4DV2 - chains A and Q of the 21 polymer chains in the assembly; structure by X-ray diffraction, 3.65 A resolution.

# Chain A
Molecule: 16S rRNA
Organism: Thermus thermophilus
Sequence (1522 nucleotides; each row starts with the number of its first residue; note: 42 numbers in that range are skipped by the numbering (no residue carries them; nothing is unmodelled there); a row labelled like 190A-190L holds insertion residues (190A, then the next letters in order); numbering starts at 0):
     0 UUUGUUGGAG AGUUUGAUCC UGGCUCAGGG UGAACGCUGG CGGCGUGCCU AAGACAUGCA
    60 AGUCGUGCGG G
    73 CCGCGGGGUU UU
    88 ACUCCG
    95 UGGUC
   101 AGCGGCGGAC GGGUGAGUAA CGCGUGGGU
  129A G
   130 ACCUACCCGG AAGAGGGGGA CAACCCGGGG AAACUCGGGC UAAUCCCCCA UGUGGACCCG
   190 C
190A-190L CCCUUGGGGUGU
   191 GUCCAAAGGG CUUU
   216 GCCCGCUUCC GGAUGGGCCC GCGUCCCAUC AGCUAGUUGG UGGGGUAAUG GCCCACCAAG
   276 GCGACGACGG GUAGCCGGUC UGAGAGGAUG GCCGGCCACA GGGGCACUGA GACACGGGCC
   336 CCACUCCUAC GGGAGGCAGC AGUUAGGAAU CUUCCGCAAU GGGCGCAAGC CUGACGGAGC
   396 GACGCCGCUU GGAGGAAGAA GCCCUUCGGG GUGUAAACUC CUGAA
   442 CCCGGGACGA AACCCCCGAC GA
   474 GGGGACUGAC GGUACCGGG
   494 GUAAUAGCGC CGGCCAACUC CGUGCCAGCA GCCGCGGUAA UACGGAGGGC GCGAGCGUUA
   554 CCCGGAUUCA CUGGGCGUAA AGGGCGUGUA GGCGGCCUGG GGCGUCCCAU GUGAAAGACC
   614 ACGGCUCAAC CGUGGGGGAG CGUGGGAUAC GCUCAGGCUA GACGGUGGGA GAGGGUGGUG
   674 GAAUUCCCGG AGUAGCGGUG AAAUGCGCAG AUACCGGGAG GAACGCCGAU GGCGAAGGCA
   734 GCCACCUGGU CCACCCGUGA CGCUGAGGCG CGAAAGCGUG GGGAGCAAAC CGGAUUAGAU
   794 ACCCGGGUAG UCCACGCCCU AAACGAUGCG CGCUAGGUCU CUGGGUCU
   848 CCUGGGGGCC GAAGCUAACG CGUUAAGCGC GCCGCCUGGG GAGUACGGCC GCAAGGCUGA
   908 AACUAAAAGG AAUUGACGGG GGCCCGCACA AGCGGUGGAG CAUGUGGUUU AAUUCGAAGX
   968 AACGCGAAGA ACCUUACCAG GCCUUGACAU GCUAGG
 1003A G
  1004 AACCCGGGUG AAAGCCUGGG GUGCCCC
1030A-1030D GCGA
  1031 GGGGAGCCCU AGCACAGGUG CUGCAUGGCC GUCGUCAGCU CGUGCCGUGA GGUGUUGGGU
  1091 UAAGUCCCGC AACGAGCGCA ACCCCCGCCG UUAGUUGCCA GCGGUUCGGC CGGGCACUCU
  1151 AACGGGACUG CCCGCGAAA
  1171 GCGGGAGGAA GGAGGGGACG ACGUCUGGUC AGCAUGGCCC UUACGGCCUG GGCGACACAC
  1231 GUGCUACAAU GCCCACUACA AAGCGAUGCC ACCCGGCAAC GGGGAGCUAA UCGCAAAAAG
  1291 GUGGGCCCAG UUCGGAUUGG GGUCUGCAAC CCGACCCCAU GAAGCCGGAA UCGCUAGUAA
  1351 UCGCGGAUCA G
 1361A C
  1362 CAUGCCGCGG UGAAUACGUU CCCGGGCCUU GUACACACXG CCXGUXACGC CAUGGGAGCG
  1422 GGCUCUACCC GAAGUCGCCG GG
  1446 AGCCUACGGG
  1459 CAGGCGCCGA GGGUAGGGCC CGUGACUGGG GCGAAGUCGU AACAAGGUAG CUGUACCGGA
  1519 AGGUGCGGCU GGAUCCACUC CUUUCU
Unresolved in the structure: 0-4, 1534-1538
Differences from the reference sequence: engineered mutation A912 (C1535 in M26923.1); conflict C1534 (A2157 in M26923.1), A1535 (C2158 in M26923.1)
Modified / non-standard residues: PSU (pseudouridine-5'-monophosphate) at position 516, 7MG (7N-methyl-8-hydroguanosine-5'-monophosphate) at position 527, M2G (N2-dimethylguanosine-5'-monophosphate) at position 966, 5MC (5-methylcytidine-5'-monophosphate) at position 967, 2MG (2N-methylguanosine-5'-monophosphate) at position 1207, 5MC (5-methylcytidine-5'-monophosphate) at position 1400, 4OC (4n,o2'-methylcytidine-5'-monophosphate) at position 1402, 5MC (5-methylcytidine-5'-monophosphate) at position 1404, 5MC (5-methylcytidine-5'-monophosphate) at position 1407, UR3 (3-methyluridine-5'-monophoshate) at position 1498, MA6 (6N-dimethyladenosine-5'-monophoshate) at position 1518, MA6 (6N-dimethyladenosine-5'-monophoshate) at position 1519, PSU (pseudouridine-5'-monophosphate) at position 1540, PSU (pseudouridine-5'-monophosphate) at position 1541
Metal / ion sites: Mg2+ site 1 near U5 (its only coordinating residue here); Mg2+ site 2: U12, G22; Mg2+ site 3: U12, G21; Mg2+ site 4 near G21 (its only coordinating residue here); Mg2+ site 5: A59, C386, U387; Mg2+ site 6 near G61 (its only coordinating residue here); Mg2+ site 7 near G69 (its only coordinating residue here); Mg2+ site 8 near C89 (its only coordinating residue here); Mg2+ site 9 near U90 (its only coordinating residue here); Mg2+ site 10: G96, U98; Mg2+ site 11 near G107 (its only coordinating residue here); Mg2+ site 12: A109, G331; 97 more Mg2+ sites not listed

# Chain Q
Protein: ribosomal protein S17
Organism: Thermus thermophilus
Reference sequence: Q5SHP7 (RS17_THET8); residue numbers follow UniProt; this construct covers 1-105
Chain sequence (105 residues; row label = number of the first residue in the row):
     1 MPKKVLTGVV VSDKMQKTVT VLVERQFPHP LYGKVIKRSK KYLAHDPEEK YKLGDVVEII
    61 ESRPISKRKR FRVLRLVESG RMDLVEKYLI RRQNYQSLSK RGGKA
Unresolved in the structure: 1, 101-105
Differences from the reference sequence: conflict Gln96 (Glu in Q5SHP7)
Metal / ion sites: Mg2+: Met15, Glu49

# How chain A and chain Q interact
Pairs across the interface (90):
  G127(A) - Pro2(Q)  hydrogen bond to the sugar
  G127(A) - Glu61(Q)  hydrogen bond to the base
  G128(A) - Pro2(Q)  sugar contact
  G128(A) - Lys3(Q)  sugar contact
  G128(A) - Glu61(Q)  sugar contact
  U129(A) - Lys3(Q)  sugar contact
  A130(A) - Arg63(Q)  salt bridge to the phosphate
  A130(A) - Pro64(Q)  base contact
  U190E(A) - Ser62(Q)  base contact
  U190E(A) - Arg63(Q)  hydrogen bond to the base
  U190E(A) - Arg72(Q)  base contact
  G190F(A) - Arg63(Q)  hydrogen bond to the base
  C234(A) - Pro64(Q)  sugar contact
  C234(A) - Arg70(Q)  hydrogen bond to the phosphate
  C235(A) - Glu61(Q)  base contact
  C235(A) - Arg70(Q)  salt bridge to the phosphate
  C235(A) - Phe71(Q)  sugar contact
  G236(A) - Lys4(Q)  sugar contact
  G236(A) - Lys40(Q)  salt bridge to the phosphate
  G236(A) - Tyr42(Q)  hydrogen bond to the phosphate
  C237(A) - Arg25(Q)  salt bridge to the phosphate
  C237(A) - Lys40(Q)  salt bridge to the phosphate
  C237(A) - Tyr42(Q)  phosphate contact
  G238(A) - Arg25(Q)  salt bridge to the phosphate
  A246(A) - Leu98(Q)  sugar contact
  A246(A) - Ser99(Q)  sugar contact
  G247(A) - Ser99(Q)  phosphate contact
  G247(A) - Lys100(Q)  salt bridge to the phosphate
  U253(A) - Met15(Q)  sugar contact
  U253(A) - Lys67(Q)  salt bridge to the phosphate
  G254(A) - Met15(Q)  sugar contact
  G254(A) - Gln16(Q)  hydrogen bond to the sugar
  G254(A) - Thr18(Q)  hydrogen bond to the sugar
  G254(A) - Ser66(Q)  hydrogen bond to the phosphate
  G254(A) - Lys67(Q)  phosphate contact
  G254(A) - Arg68(Q)  phosphate contact
  G254(A) - Lys69(Q)  hydrogen bond to the phosphate
  G255(A) - Gln16(Q)  sugar contact
  G255(A) - Lys17(Q)  hydrogen bond to the phosphate
  G255(A) - Ile65(Q)  phosphate contact
  G255(A) - Ser66(Q)  phosphate contact
  G255(A) - Lys69(Q)  salt bridge to the phosphate
  U256(A) - Lys17(Q)  salt bridge to the phosphate
  U264(A) - Arg63(Q)  sugar contact
  U264(A) - Pro64(Q)  hydrogen bond to the sugar
  G265(A) - Pro64(Q)  sugar contact
  G265(A) - Ile65(Q)  sugar contact
  G265(A) - Ser66(Q)  sugar contact
  G265(A) - Lys67(Q)  hydrogen bond to the sugar
  C267(A) - Lys67(Q)  phosphate contact
  G275(A) - Lys14(Q)  salt bridge to the phosphate
  G275(A) - Met15(Q)  sugar contact
  G276(A) - Ser12(Q)  hydrogen bond to the phosphate
  G276(A) - Lys14(Q)  phosphate contact
  G276(A) - Met15(Q)  sugar contact
  G276(A) - Arg68(Q)  hydrogen bond to the phosphate
  C277(A) - Lys41(Q)  salt bridge to the phosphate
  C277(A) - Arg68(Q)  salt bridge to the phosphate
  G278(A) - Lys41(Q)  salt bridge to the phosphate
  G278(A) - Arg92(Q)  base contact
  G278(A) - Tyr95(Q)  base contact
  A279(A) - Tyr95(Q)  hydrogen bond to the phosphate
  A279(A) - Leu98(Q)  base contact
  C280(A) - Lys37(Q)  base contact
  C280(A) - Arg38(Q)  hydrogen bond to the sugar
  C280(A) - Ser39(Q)  hydrogen bond to the base
  C280(A) - Arg91(Q)  base contact
  C564(A) - Leu31(Q)  base contact
  C564(A) - Tyr32(Q)  sugar contact
  U582(A) - Asn94(Q)  hydrogen bond to the sugar
  A583(A) - Lys87(Q)  salt bridge to the phosphate
  A583(A) - Arg91(Q)  phosphate contact
  A583(A) - Asn94(Q)  hydrogen bond to the sugar
  G584(A) - Lys87(Q)  salt bridge to the phosphate
  G584(A) - Arg91(Q)  salt bridge to the phosphate
  G585(A) - Lys34(Q)  hydrogen bond to the phosphate
  G585(A) - Lys37(Q)  salt bridge to the phosphate
  C586(A) - Lys34(Q)  salt bridge to the phosphate
  G597(A) - Gln26(Q)  hydrogen bond to the sugar
  G597(A) - Val35(Q)  sugar contact
  G635(A) - Pro2(Q)  phosphate contact
  U636(A) - Pro2(Q)  phosphate contact
  A759(A) - Asn94(Q)  base contact
  G760(A) - Asn94(Q)  hydrogen bond to the base
  G760(A) - Ser97(Q)  sugar contact
  G760(A) - Leu98(Q)  sugar contact
  C879(A) - Lys34(Q)  salt bridge to the phosphate
  G895(A) - Lys100(Q)  phosphate contact
  C896(A) - Lys100(Q)  salt bridge to the phosphate
  C897(A) - Lys100(Q)  phosphate contact
Also at the interface, not in a pair above, chain A (50 interface residues in all): G129A, U252, G266, C272, A563, C596, U598, G644, G761
Also at the interface, not in a pair above, chain Q (46 interface residues in all): Thr20, Pro28, Leu43, His45

# Summary
Chain A and chain Q form an interface of 50 and 46 residues respectively; the contacts include 23 hydrogen
bonds and 21 salt bridges. Polar pairs include G127(A)-Glu61(Q), U190E(A)-Arg63(Q) and G190F(A)-Arg63(Q).
U12(A) and G22(A) form the Mg2+ site 2.
Here chain A is 16S rRNA and chain Q is ribosomal protein S17, both from Thermus thermophilus. Entry 4DV2
(Crystal structure of the Thermus thermophilus 30S ribosomal subunit with a 16S rRNA mutation, C912A) was
determined by X-ray diffraction.
